PDB entry 6VX4 | electron microscopy, 3.12 A resolution | chains E and G of the 9 polymer chains in the assembly

Chain E:
Protein: Pertussis like toxin subunit B
Organism: Salmonella enterica subsp. enterica serovar Typhi str. CT18
UniProtKB: A0A286LNT9 (A0A286LNT9_SALET); residue numbers follow UniProt; this construct covers 24-137
Sequence (114 residues; numbered 24 to 137; the number before each row is that of its first residue):
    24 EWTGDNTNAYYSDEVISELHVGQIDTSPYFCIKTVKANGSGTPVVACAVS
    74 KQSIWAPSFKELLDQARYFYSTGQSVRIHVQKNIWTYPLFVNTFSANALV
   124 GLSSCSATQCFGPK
Disulfide bonds: Cys54-Cys70, Cys128-Cys133

Chain G:
Protein: Pertussis toxin-like subunit ArtA
Organism: Salmonella enterica subsp. enterica serovar Typhi str. CT18
UniProtKB: A0A3Z7CEY9 (A0A3Z7CEY9_SALET); numbering as in UniProt (aligned over 19-242)
Sequence (224 residues; each row starts with the number of its first residue):
    19 VDFVYRVDSTPPDVIFRDGFSLLGYNRNFQQFISGRSCSGGSSDSRYIAT
    69 TSSVNQTYAIARAYYSRSTFKGNLYRYQIRADNNFYSLLPSITYLETQGG
   119 HFNAYEKTMMRLQREYVSTLSILPENIQKAVALVYDSATGLVKDGVSTMN
   169 ASYLGLSTTSNPGVIPFLPEPQTYTQQRIDAFGPLISSCFSIGSVCHSHR
   219 GQRADVYNMSFYDARPVIELILSK
Disulfide bonds: Cys56-Cys207

Interface between chain E and chain G:
Contacting residue pairs (14):
  Asp87(E) with Ser241(G), hydrogen bond
  Arg90(E) with Ser241(G)
  Tyr91(E) with Tyr123(G); Glu237(G)
  Ser94(E) with Asn121(G); Ala122(G), hydrogen bond (backbone-backbone); Tyr123(G), hydrogen bond; Glu237(G), hydrogen bond
  Thr95(E) with Asn121(G); Tyr123(G); Tyr192(G)
  Gly96(E) with His119(G)
  Gln97(E) with Tyr192(G), hydrogen bond; Gln194(G)
Interface residues without a listed pair, chain E (8 interface residues in all): Ala60
Interface residues without a listed pair, chain G (10 interface residues in all): Thr191, Lys242

In short:
Chain E and chain G form an interface of 8 and 10 residues respectively; the contacts include 5 hydrogen
bonds. Polar pairs include Asp87(E)-Ser241(G), Ser94(E)-Tyr123(G) and Ser94(E)-Glu237(G).
Here chain E is Pertussis like toxin subunit B and chain G is Pertussis toxin-like subunit ArtA, both from
Salmonella enterica subsp. enterica serovar Typhi str. CT18. Entry 6VX4 (Density-fitted Model Structure of
Antibody Variable Domains of TyTx11 in Complex with Typhoid Toxin) was determined by electron microscopy.
